Entry 2B2D (X-ray diffraction, 2.90 A resolution); this record covers chains A and B of the 5 polymer chains in the assembly.

# Chain A (and B)
Molecule: Coat protein
Source organism: Enterobacterio phage MS2
Notes: chain B of this document is another copy of the same molecule, construct and numbering; everything in this record applies to it too
UniProtKB: P03612 (COAT_BPMS2); residue numbers follow UniProt; this construct covers 1-129
Sequence (129 residues; each row starts with the number of its first residue):
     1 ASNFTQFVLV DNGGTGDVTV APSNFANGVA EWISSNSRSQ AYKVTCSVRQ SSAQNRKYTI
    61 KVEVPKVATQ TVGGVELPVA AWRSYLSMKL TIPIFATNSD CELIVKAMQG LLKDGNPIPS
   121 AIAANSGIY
Differences from the reference sequence: engineered mutation S87 (Asn in P03612), K89 (Glu in P03612)
What the authors report for this chain:
  - binding site for the 20-nt RNA strand: K89
  - mutagenesis - N87S/E89K, N87S: increased binding to Qbeta stem-loop (citing earlier work)
  - mutagenesis - N87S: decreased binding to MS2 operator (citing earlier work)

# How chain A and chain B interact
Residue-residue contacts (139):
  S2(A) with Y129(B)
  N3(A) with P117(B); A121(B); G127(B), hydrogen bond (side chain-backbone); I128(B); Y129(B), hydrogen bond (side chain-backbone)
  F4(A) with I128(B), hydrophobic
  T5(A) with P117(B)
  F7(A) with N116(B); P117(B), hydrophobic
  V8(A) with N116(B)
  L9(A) with K106(B); A107(B); G110(B)
  V10(A) with A107(B), hydrophobic
  D11(A) with K106(B)
  N12(A) with K106(B)
  F25(A) with I128(B)
  A30(A) with I128(B), hydrophobic
  W32(A) with P117(B), hydrophobic; I118(B), hydrophobic; I128(B), hydrophobic
  Y42(A) with L103(B)
  V44(A) with L111(B), hydrophobic
  C46(A) with I118(B), hydrophobic
  V48(A) with G127(B)
  R56(A) with N125(B), hydrogen bond; S126(B)
  Y58(A) with A121(B); I122(B); S126(B), hydrogen bond (side chain-backbone)
  I60(A) with L111(B), hydrophobic; I118(B), hydrophobic
  V62(A) with L111(B), hydrophobic
  V64(A) with L103(B), hydrophobic
  K66(A) with D100(B), salt bridge
  W82(A) with P93(B), hydrophobic; F95(B); A96(B), hydrophobic; D100(B)
  R83(A) with P93(B)
  S84(A) with T91(B), hydrogen bond (side chain-backbone); I92(B); I104(B)
  Y85(A) with K89(B); L90(B); T91(B), hydrogen bond (backbone-backbone)
  L86(A) with K89(B); L90(B), hydrophobic; M108(B), hydrophobic
  S87(A) with S87(B); M88(B); K89(B), hydrogen bond (backbone-backbone)
  M88(A) with S87(B); M88(B), hydrophobic
  K89(A) with Y85(B); L86(B); S87(B), hydrogen bond (backbone-backbone)
  L90(A) with Y85(B); L86(B), hydrophobic; I122(B), hydrophobic
  T91(A) with S84(B); Y85(B), hydrogen bond (backbone-backbone)
  I92(A) with S84(B); I122(B), hydrophobic
  P93(A) with A80(B); A81(B); R83(B); S84(B)
  F95(A) with K66(B), hydrogen bond (backbone-side chain); A81(B), hydrophobic
  A96(A) with N125(B), hydrogen bond (backbone-side chain)
  T97(A) with A68(B); N125(B)
  N98(A) with A123(B); A124(B); N125(B), hydrogen bond
  D100(A) with K66(B), salt bridge; V67(B), hydrogen bond (side chain-backbone); A68(B), hydrogen bond (side chain-backbone)
  C101(A) with I122(B); A123(B), hydrophobic; N125(B)
  L103(A) with Y42(B); V67(B), hydrophobic
  I104(A) with S84(B)
  V105(A) with P119(B)
  K106(A) with L9(B); D11(B), hydrogen bond (side chain-backbone); N12(B), hydrogen bond
  A107(A) with L9(B)
  M108(A) with L86(B), hydrophobic; L112(B)
  Q109(A) with L112(B), hydrogen bond (side chain-backbone); K113(B); D114(B), hydrogen bond
  G110(A) with L9(B)
  L111(A) with V44(B), hydrophobic; V62(B), hydrophobic
  L112(A) with M108(B), hydrophobic; Q109(B), hydrogen bond (backbone-side chain); L112(B), hydrophobic
  D114(A) with Q109(B), hydrogen bond
  N116(A) with F7(B); V8(B)
  P117(A) with N3(B); T5(B); F7(B), hydrophobic; W32(B), hydrophobic
  I118(A) with V44(B), hydrophobic; C46(B), hydrophobic; I60(B), hydrophobic
  P119(A) with V105(B), hydrophobic
  A121(A) with N3(B); Y58(B), hydrogen bond (backbone-side chain)
  I122(A) with Y58(B); L90(B), hydrophobic; C101(B); V105(B), hydrophobic
  A123(A) with N98(B); C101(B), hydrophobic; E102(B)
  A124(A) with N98(B)
  N125(A) with R56(B), hydrogen bond; A96(B), hydrogen bond (side chain-backbone); T97(B); N98(B), hydrogen bond; C101(B)
  S126(A) with Y58(B), hydrogen bond (backbone-side chain)
  G127(A) with N3(B)
  I128(A) with N3(B); F4(B), hydrophobic; F25(B); A30(B), hydrophobic; W32(B), hydrophobic
  Y129(A) with A1(B), hydrogen bond (side chain-backbone); S2(B), hydrogen bond (backbone-side chain); N3(B); F4(B)
Interface residues without a listed pair, chain A (69 interface residues in all): A1, N55, E102, K113
Interface residues without a listed pair, chain B (71 interface residues in all): V10, V48, V64

# Summary
Chain A and chain B form an interface of 69 and 71 residues respectively, with 27 hydrogen bonds and 2 salt
bridges. Polar contacts include K66(A)-D100(B), N3(A)-G127(B) and N3(A)-Y129(B). From the paper: a binding
site for the 20-nt RNA strand at K89(A); N87S/E89K and N87S of chain A increase binding to Qbeta stem-loop.
Chain A and chain B are both Coat protein (Enterobacterio phage MS2); the structure, RNA stemloop operator
from bacteriophage QBETA complexed with an N87S,E89K mutant MS2 capsid, was determined by X-ray diffraction,
deposited together with 1ZSE, 2B2E, 2B2G, 2BNY, 2BQ5 and 2BS1.
